PDB entry 8XKM | electron microscopy, 5.00 A resolution (low resolution: residue-level contacts below are approximate; hydrogen-bond / salt-bridge calls are withheld) | chains A and F of the 6 polymer chains in the assembly

Chain A:
Protein: Isoform Short of Insulin receptor
Organism: Homo sapiens
UniProtKB: P06213 (INSR_HUMAN), isoform P06213-2; numbering as in UniProt (aligned over 1-1370)
Chain sequence (1370 residues; numbered 1 to 1370; the number before each row is that of its first residue):
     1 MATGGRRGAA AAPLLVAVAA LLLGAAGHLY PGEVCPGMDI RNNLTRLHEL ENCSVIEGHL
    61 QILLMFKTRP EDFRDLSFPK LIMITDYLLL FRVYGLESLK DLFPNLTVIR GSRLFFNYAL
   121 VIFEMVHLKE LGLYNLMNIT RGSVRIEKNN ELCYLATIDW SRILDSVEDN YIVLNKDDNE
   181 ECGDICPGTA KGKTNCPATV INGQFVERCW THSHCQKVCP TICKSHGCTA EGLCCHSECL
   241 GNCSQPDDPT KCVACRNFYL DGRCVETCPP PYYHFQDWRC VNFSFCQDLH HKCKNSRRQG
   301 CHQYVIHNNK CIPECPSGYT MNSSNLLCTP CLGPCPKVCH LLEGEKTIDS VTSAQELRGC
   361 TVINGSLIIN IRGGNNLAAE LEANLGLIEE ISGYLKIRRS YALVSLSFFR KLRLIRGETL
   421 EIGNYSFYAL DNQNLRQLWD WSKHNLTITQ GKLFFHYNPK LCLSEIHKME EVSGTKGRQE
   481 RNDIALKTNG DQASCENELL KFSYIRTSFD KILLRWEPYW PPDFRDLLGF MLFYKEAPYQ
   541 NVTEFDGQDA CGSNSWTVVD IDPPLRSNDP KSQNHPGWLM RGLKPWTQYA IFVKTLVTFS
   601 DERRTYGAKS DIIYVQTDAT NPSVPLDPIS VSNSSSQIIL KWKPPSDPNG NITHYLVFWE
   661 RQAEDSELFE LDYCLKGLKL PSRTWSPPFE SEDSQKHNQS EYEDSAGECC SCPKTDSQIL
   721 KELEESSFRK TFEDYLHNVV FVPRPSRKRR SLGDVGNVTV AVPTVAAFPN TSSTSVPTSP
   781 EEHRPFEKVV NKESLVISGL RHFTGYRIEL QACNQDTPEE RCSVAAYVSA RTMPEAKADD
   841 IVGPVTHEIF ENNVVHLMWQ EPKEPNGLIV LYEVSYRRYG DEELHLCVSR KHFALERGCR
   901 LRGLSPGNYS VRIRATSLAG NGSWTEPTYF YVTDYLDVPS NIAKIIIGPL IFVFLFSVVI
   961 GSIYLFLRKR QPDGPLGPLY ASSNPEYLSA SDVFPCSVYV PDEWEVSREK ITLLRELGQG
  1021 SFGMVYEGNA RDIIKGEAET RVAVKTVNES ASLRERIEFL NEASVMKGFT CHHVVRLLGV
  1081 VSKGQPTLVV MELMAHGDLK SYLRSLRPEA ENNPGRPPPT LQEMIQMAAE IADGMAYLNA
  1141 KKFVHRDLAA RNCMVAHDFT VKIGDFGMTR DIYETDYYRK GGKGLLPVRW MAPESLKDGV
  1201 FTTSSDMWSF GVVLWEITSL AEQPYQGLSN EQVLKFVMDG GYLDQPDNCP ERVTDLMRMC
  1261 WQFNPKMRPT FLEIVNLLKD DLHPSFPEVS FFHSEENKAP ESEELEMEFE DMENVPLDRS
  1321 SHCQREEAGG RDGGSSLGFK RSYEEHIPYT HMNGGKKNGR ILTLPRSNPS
Not modelled in the structure: 1-31, 110-111, 145, 273-274, 350, 366, 471, 583-584, 653, 675-714, 743-784, 817, 935-1370
Curated features (UniProtKB/Swiss-Prot):
  - region: Glu733 to Phe741 (Insulin-binding), Tyr999 (Important for interaction with IRS1, SHC1 and STAT5B)
  - site: Phe66 (Insulin-binding)
  - modified residue: Ser400 (Phosphoserine), Tyr401 (Phosphotyrosine), Ser407 (Phosphoserine), Tyr999 (Phosphotyrosine)
  - glycosylation (N-linked (GlcNAc...) asparagine): Asn43, Asn52, Asn105, Asn138, Asn242, Asn282, Asn322, Asn364, Asn424, Asn445, Asn541, Asn633, Asn651, Asn698
Cystine bridges: Cys35-Cys53, Cys153-Cys182, Cys186-Cys209, Cys196-Cys215, Cys223-Cys234, Cys235-Cys243, Cys239-Cys252, Cys255-Cys264, Cys268-Cys280, Cys286-Cys311, Cys293-Cys301, Cys315-Cys328, Cys339-Cys360, Cys674-Cys887, Cys813-Cys822

Chain F:
Protein: Insulin-like growth factor I
Organism: Homo sapiens
UniProtKB: P05019 (IGF1_HUMAN); residues -47 to 147 here correspond to UniProt positions 1-195 (UniProt number = residue number + 48)
Chain sequence (195 residues; row label = number of the first residue in the row; numbers below 1 keep their minus sign (Met-47 is residue -47)):
   -47 MGKISSLPTQ LFKCCFCDFL KVKMHTMSSS HLFYLALCLL TFTSSATAGP ETLCGAELVD
    13 ALQFVCGDRG FYFNKPTGYG SSSRRAPQTG IVDECCFRSC DLRRLEMYCA PLKPAKSARS
    73 VRAQRHTDMP KTQKYQPPST NKNTKSQRRK GWPKTHPGGE QKEGTEASLQ IRGKKKEQRR
   133 EIGSRNAECR GKKGK
Not modelled in the structure: -47 to 4, 18-38, 64-147

Interface between chain A and chain F:
Contacting residue pairs - 14 pairs, chain A then chain F:
  Lys511(A) with Glu9(F); Asp12(F); Ala13(F)
  Leu513(A) with Phe16(F)
  Pro564(A) with Arg55(F)
  Leu565(A) with Arg55(F); Met59(F)
  Asn574(A) with Arg55(F); Met59(F)
  His575(A) with Arg55(F)
  Pro576(A) with Arg55(F)
  Gly577(A) with Leu54(F)
  Trp578(A) with Leu54(F)
  Leu579(A) with Ala13(F)
Interface residues without a listed pair, chain A (11 interface residues in all): Asp562
Interface residues without a listed pair, chain F (10 interface residues in all): Val17, Asp53, Glu58

In short:
Chain A and chain F form an interface of 11 and 10 residues respectively.
Here chain A is Isoform Short of Insulin receptor and chain F is Insulin-like growth factor I, both from Homo
sapiens. Entry 8XKM (Cryo-EM structure of human insulin receptor bound to 4 IGF-I, conformation 3) was
determined by electron microscopy.
